PDB entry 6L5L | X-ray diffraction, 3.10 A resolution | chain A

# Chain A
Protein: Nucleolar RNA helicase 2
Organism: Homo sapiens
Notes: EC 3.6.4.13; engineered mutation(s): G401, K402, K403, T404, Q405 deletion mutant
UniProt: Q9NR30 (DDX21_HUMAN), isoform Q9NR30-2; aligned to UniProt positions 120-490 over residues 188-558 (the alignment contains insertions or deletions, so no single offset holds)
Amino-acid sequence (372 residues; numbered 187 to 558; the number before each row is that of its first residue):
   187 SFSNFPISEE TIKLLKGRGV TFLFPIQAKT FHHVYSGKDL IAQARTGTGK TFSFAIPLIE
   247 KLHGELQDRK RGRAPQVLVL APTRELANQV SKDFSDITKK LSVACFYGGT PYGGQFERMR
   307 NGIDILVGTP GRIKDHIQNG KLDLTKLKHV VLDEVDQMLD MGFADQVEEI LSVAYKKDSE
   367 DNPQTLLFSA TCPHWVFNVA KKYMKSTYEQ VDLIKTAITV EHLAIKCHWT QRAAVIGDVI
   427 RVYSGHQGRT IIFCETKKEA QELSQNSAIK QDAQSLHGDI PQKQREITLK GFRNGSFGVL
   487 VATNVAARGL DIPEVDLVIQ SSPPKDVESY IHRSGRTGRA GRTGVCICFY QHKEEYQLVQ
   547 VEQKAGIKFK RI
Not modelled in the structure: 187, 252-254, 363-364
Sequence notes: expression tag (187)
Reported in the primary citation:
  - conformationally variable residues (loop rearrangement): G295, D321 to F349
  - mutagenesis - T315A, D339H/E340G: abolished catalytic activity
  - mutagenesis - D339H, E340G, S375L, S375L/A376E, A376E: decreased catalytic activity
  - mutagenesis - D321A: unchanged catalytic activity (unwinding activity)
  - mutagenesis - D339H/E340G: increased binding to NS1

# Summary
The paper reports that D339H, E340G and S375L, among others, reduce catalytic activity; conformational
variability at G295 and D321; 8 substitutions were tested in all.
Chain A is Nucleolar RNA helicase 2 (Homo sapiens); the structure, Crystal structure of human DEAD-box RNA
helicase DDX21 at apo state, was determined by X-ray diffraction together with 6L5M, 6L5N and 6L5O from the
same study.
